Entry 2QSP (X-ray diffraction, 1.85 A resolution); this record covers chains A and D of the 4 polymer chains in the assembly.

[Chain A]
Name: Hemoglobin subunit alpha
From: Bos taurus
Reference sequence: P01966 (HBA_BOVIN); residues 1-141 here correspond to UniProt positions 2-142 (UniProt number = residue number + 1)
Chain sequence (141 residues; each row starts with the number of its first residue):
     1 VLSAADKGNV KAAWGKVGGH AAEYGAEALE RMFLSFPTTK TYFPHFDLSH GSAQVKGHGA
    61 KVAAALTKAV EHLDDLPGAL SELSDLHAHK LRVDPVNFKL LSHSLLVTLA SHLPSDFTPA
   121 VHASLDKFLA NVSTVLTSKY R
Bound ions: heme Fe near H87 (its only coordinating residue here)
Small-molecule neighbours: heme (HEM): M32, T39, Y42, F43, F46, H58, K61, V62, A65, L66, L83, L86, H87, L91, V93, N97, F98, L101, L105, V132, L136
Curated features (UniProtKB/Swiss-Prot):
  - binding site (O2): H58
  - binding site (heme b): H87
  - modified residue: S3 (Phosphoserine), K7 (N6-succinyllysine), K11 (N6-succinyllysine), K16 (N6-acetyllysine), Y24 (Phosphotyrosine), S35 (Phosphoserine), K40 (N6-succinyllysine), S49 (Phosphoserine), S102 (Phosphoserine), T108 (Phosphothreonine), S124 (Phosphoserine), T134 (Phosphothreonine), T137 (Phosphothreonine), S138 (Phosphoserine)

[Chain D]
Name: Hemoglobin subunit beta
From: Bos taurus
Reference sequence: P02070 (HBB_BOVIN); residues 1-145 here = UniProt positions 1-145
Chain sequence (145 residues; row label = number of the first residue in the row):
     1 MLTAEEKAAV TAFWGKVKVD EVGGEALGRL LVVYPWTQRF FESFGDLSTA DAVMNNPKVK
    61 AHGKKVLDSF SNGMKHLDDL KGTFAALSEL HCDKLHVDPE NFKLLGNVLV VVLARNFGKE
   121 FTPVLQADFQ KVVAGVANAL AHRYH
Bound ions: heme Fe near H91 (its only coordinating residue here)
Small-molecule neighbours: heme (HEM): L30, T37, F40, F41, S43, F44, H62, K65, V66, S69, F84, L87, H91, L95, V97, N101, F102, L105, V136, L140
Curated features (UniProtKB/Swiss-Prot):
  - binding site (heme b): H62, H91
  - modified residue: T11 (Phosphothreonine), S43 (Phosphoserine), K58 (N6-acetyllysine), K81 (N6-acetyllysine), C92 (S-nitrosocysteine)
  - natural variant: G15 (G15S: In allele B), K18 (K18H: In allele B), D20 (D20G: In allele D-Zambia), S43 (S43T: In allele D-Zambia), K119 (K119N: In allele B), K131 (K131Q: In allele C-Rhodesia)

[Chain A / chain D interface]
Pairs across the interface (19; chain A residue first):
  T38(A) - H96(D)
  T38(A) - Y144(D)
  T41(A) - R39(D)  hydrogen bond (backbone-side chain)
  T41(A) - H96(D)
  Y42(A) - R39(D)
  L91(A) - R39(D)
  R92(A) - P35(D)
  R92(A) - W36(D)
  R92(A) - Q38(D)  hydrogen bond
  R92(A) - R39(D)
  D94(A) - W36(D)  hydrogen bond
  D94(A) - D98(D)
  D94(A) - N101(D)  hydrogen bond
  P95(A) - W36(D)
  V96(A) - D98(D)
  Y140(A) - P35(D)
  Y140(A) - W36(D)  hydrophobic
  R141(A) - V32(D)
  R141(A) - P35(D)
Interface residues without a listed pair, chain A (11 interface residues in all): V93

[Summary]
The interface between chain A and chain D involves 11 residues on one side and 9 on the other, with 4 hydrogen
bonds. Among the polar pairs are T41(A)-R39(D), R92(A)-Q38(D) and D94(A)-W36(D). Chain A binds heme. Ligands
of chain D: heme.
Here chain A is Hemoglobin subunit alpha and chain D is Hemoglobin subunit beta, both from Bos taurus. Entry
2QSP (Bovine Hemoglobin at pH 5.7) was determined by X-ray diffraction (same publication as 2QSS, 2R1H, 3BJ1,
3BJ2 and 3BJ3).
